Entry 8EY8 (X-ray diffraction, 1.30 A resolution); this record covers chains A and B.

[Chain A]
Name: Isoform 2 of La-related protein 1
From: Homo sapiens
Reference sequence: Q6PKG0-3 (LARP1-3_HUMAN); numbering as in UniProt (aligned over 323-410)
Chain sequence (99 residues; each row starts with the number of its first residue):
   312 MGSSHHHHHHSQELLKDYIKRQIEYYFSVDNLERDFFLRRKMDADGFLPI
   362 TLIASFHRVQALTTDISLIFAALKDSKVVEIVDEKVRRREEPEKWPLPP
Not modelled in the structure: 312-322
Differences from the reference sequence: initiating methionine (312); expression tag (313-322)
What the authors report for this chain:
  - binding site for the 6-nt RNA strand (chain B): Gln333, Tyr336, Asp346, Phe348
  - mutagenesis - Q333A (50-fold): decreased binding to guanylated poly(A) RNAs

[Chain B]
Molecule: 6-nt RNA strand
Sequence (6 nucleotides; each row starts with the number of its first residue; numbers below 1 keep their minus sign (A-6 is residue -6)):
    -6 AAAAGA
Not modelled in the structure: -6 to -5

[Chain A / chain B interface]
Pairs across the interface - 16 pairs, chain A then chain B:
  Gln333(A) - G-2(B)  hydrogen bond to the base
  Tyr336(A) - G-2(B)  stacking on the base
  Tyr337(A) - G-2(B)  sugar contact
  Tyr337(A) - A-1(B)  hydrogen bond to the phosphate
  Arg345(A) - A-3(B)  sugar contact
  Arg345(A) - G-2(B)  salt bridge to the phosphate
  Asp346(A) - A-1(B)  hydrogen bond to the sugar
  Phe348(A) - A-1(B)  stacking on the base
  Leu349(A) - A-1(B)  hydrogen bond to the sugar
  Ser366(A) - A-4(B)  hydrogen bond to the base
  Phe367(A) - A-4(B)  base contact
  Phe367(A) - A-1(B)  base contact
  His368(A) - A-4(B)  stacking on the base
  His368(A) - A-1(B)  hydrogen bond to the phosphate
  Arg369(A) - G-2(B)  sugar contact
  Arg369(A) - A-1(B)  hydrogen bond to the phosphate
Also at the interface, not in a pair above, chain A (12 interface residues in all): Asn342

[In short]
12 residues of chain A face 4 of chain B across their interface; the contacts include 7 hydrogen bonds, 1 salt
bridge and 3 aromatic stacking contacts. Polar pairs include Gln333(A)-G-2(B), Ser366(A)-A-4(B) and
Asp346(A)-A-1(B). The paper reports a binding site for the 6-nt RNA strand (chain B) at Gln333(A), Tyr336(A)
and Asp346(A) among others; Q333A of chain A reduces binding to guanylated poly(A) RNAs.
Chain A is Isoform 2 of La-related protein 1 (Homo sapiens) and chain B is a 6-nt RNA strand; the structure,
LaM domain of human LARP1 in complex with AAAAGA RNA, was determined by X-ray diffraction, deposited together
with 8G90, 8G91, 8EY6, 8EY7 and 7SOW.
